PDB entry 6W6V | electron microscopy, 3.00 A resolution | chains A and G of the 11 polymer chains in the assembly

== Chain A ==
Molecule: RNA component of RNase MRP NME1
Source organism: Saccharomyces cerevisiae S288C
Sequence (340 nucleotides; each row starts with the number of its first residue):
     1 AAUCCAUGACCAAAGAAUCGUCACAAAUCGAAGCUUACAAAAUGGAGUAA
    51 AAUUUUUUUUACUCAGUAAUAUGCUUUGGGUUGAAAGUCUCCCACCAAUU
   101 CGUAUGCGGAAAACGUAAUGAGAUUUAAAAAUUUUAAAUUGUUUAAAUCA
   151 ACUCAUUAAGGAGGAUGCCCUUGGGUAUUCUGCUUCUUGACCUGGUACCU
   201 CUAUUGCAGGGUACUGGUGUUUUCUUCGGUACUGGAUUCCGUUUGUAUGG
   251 AAUCUAAACCAUAGUUAUGACGAUUGCUCUUUCCCGUGCUGGAUCGAGUA
   301 ACCCAAUGGAGCUUACUAUUCUUGGUCCAUGGAUUCACCC
Disordered / not traced: 1, 53-56, 132-143, 170-173, 203-207, 220-224, 242-246, 285-289, 336-340
What the authors report for this chain:
  - contacts within the chain: A84-U314

== Chain G ==
Molecule: Ribonucleases P/MRP protein subunit POP7
Source organism: Saccharomyces cerevisiae S288C
Notes: EC 3.1.26.5
UniProtKB: P38291 (POP7_YEAST); residues 1-140 here = UniProt positions 1-140
Sequence (140 residues; numbered 1 to 140; the number before each row is that of its first residue):
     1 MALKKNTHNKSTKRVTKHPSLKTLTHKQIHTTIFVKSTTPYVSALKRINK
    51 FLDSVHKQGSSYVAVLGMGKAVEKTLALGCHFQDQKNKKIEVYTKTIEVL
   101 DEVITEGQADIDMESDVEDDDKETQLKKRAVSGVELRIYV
Disordered / not traced: 1-5, 107-115
Swiss-Prot annotation at these positions:
  - modified residue: Ser115 (Phosphoserine)

== How chain A and chain G interact ==
Contacting residue pairs (54; chain A residue first):
  A25(A) - Leu45(G)  base contact
  A25(A) - His81(G)  base contact
  A25(A) - Gln85(G)  hydrogen bond to the sugar
  A26(A) - Lys46(G)  base contact
  C34(A) - Pro40(G)  sugar contact
  C34(A) - Ser43(G)  hydrogen bond to the base
  C34(A) - Arg47(G)  salt bridge to the phosphate
  U35(A) - Thr32(G)  base contact
  U35(A) - Ile33(G)  base contact
  U35(A) - Phe34(G)  hydrogen bond to the sugar
  U35(A) - Lys36(G)  phosphate contact
  U35(A) - Thr39(G)  hydrogen bond to the phosphate
  U35(A) - Arg47(G)  salt bridge to the phosphate
  U36(A) - Pro19(G)  sugar contact
  U36(A) - Lys36(G)  salt bridge to the phosphate
  A37(A) - Pro19(G)  phosphate contact
  A37(A) - Ser20(G)  hydrogen bond to the base
  A37(A) - Lys22(G)  salt bridge to the phosphate
  A37(A) - Phe34(G)  sugar contact
  A37(A) - Val35(G)  hydrogen bond to the sugar
  A37(A) - Leu66(G)  base contact
  A37(A) - Gly67(G)  hydrogen bond to the base
  A37(A) - Met68(G)  hydrogen bond to the sugar
  A37(A) - Ala71(G)  sugar contact
  A37(A) - Ile97(G)  base contact
  C38(A) - His18(G)  hydrogen bond to the base
  C38(A) - Lys36(G)  phosphate contact
  C38(A) - Ser37(G)  hydrogen bond to the phosphate
  C38(A) - Met68(G)  sugar contact
  C38(A) - Gly69(G)  sugar contact
  C38(A) - Lys70(G)  phosphate contact
  C38(A) - Arg129(G)  hydrogen bond to the base
  A39(A) - Ser37(G)  hydrogen bond to the phosphate
  A39(A) - Lys70(G)  hydrogen bond to the base
  A40(A) - Ser11(G)  base contact
  A40(A) - Lys17(G)  salt bridge to the phosphate
  A40(A) - Asp101(G)  base contact
  A40(A) - Arg129(G)  sugar contact
  A42(A) - Thr96(G)  hydrogen bond to the base
  A42(A) - Ala130(G)  hydrogen bond to the sugar
  A42(A) - Val131(G)  hydrogen bond to the base
  A42(A) - Ser132(G)  base contact
  A69(A) - Lys74(G)  phosphate contact
  U70(A) - Lys74(G)  salt bridge to the phosphate
  A71(A) - Tyr41(G)  stacking on the base
  U72(A) - Val42(G)  sugar contact
  U72(A) - Leu45(G)  base contact
  U72(A) - Asn49(G)  base contact
  G73(A) - Pro40(G)  base contact
  G73(A) - Val42(G)  base contact
  G73(A) - Ser43(G)  base contact
  G73(A) - Lys46(G)  hydrogen bond to the base
  G235(A) - His26(G)  sugar contact
  A236(A) - Thr25(G)  hydrogen bond to the phosphate
Other interface residues (no listed pair), chain A (19 interface residues in all): G33, C74
Other interface residues (no listed pair), chain G (47 interface residues in all): Asn9, Val15, Lys27, Thr38, Lys50, Phe51, Ala77, Val99

== Summary ==
The interface between chain A and chain G involves 19 residues on one side and 47 on the other, with 18
hydrogen bonds, 6 salt bridges and 1 aromatic stacking contact. Polar pairs include C34(A)-Ser43(G),
A37(A)-Ser20(G) and A37(A)-Gly67(G). The paper reports contacts within the chain involving A84(A) and U314(A).
Chain A is RNA component of RNase MRP NME1 and chain G is Ribonucleases P/MRP protein subunit POP7, both from
Saccharomyces cerevisiae S288C; the structure, Structure of yeast RNase MRP holoenzyme, was determined by
electron microscopy.
